2OI9 - chains A and C of the 4 polymer chains in the assembly; structure by X-ray diffraction, 2.35 A resolution.

[Chain A]
Name: Major Histocompatibility Complex protein
Organism: Mus musculus
Notes: fragment: alpha 1, 2 domains; engineered mutation(s): F9Y, V12T, I23T
UniProt: P01897 (HA1L_MOUSE); residues 1-179 here correspond to UniProt positions 25-203 (UniProt number = residue number + 24)
Chain sequence (179 residues; numbered 1 to 179; the number before each row is that of its first residue):
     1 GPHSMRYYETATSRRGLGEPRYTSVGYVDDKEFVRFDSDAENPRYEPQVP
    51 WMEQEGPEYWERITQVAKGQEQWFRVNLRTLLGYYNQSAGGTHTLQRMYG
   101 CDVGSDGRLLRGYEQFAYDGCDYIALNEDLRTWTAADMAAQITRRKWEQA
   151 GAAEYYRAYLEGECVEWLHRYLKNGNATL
Unresolved in the structure: 176-179
UniProt features mapped onto this chain:
  - glycosylation (N-linked (GlcNAc...) asparagine): N86, N176
Cystine bridges: C101-C164
From the paper describing this entry:
  - binding site for peptide (GLN)(LEU)(SER)(PRO)(PHE)(PRO)(PHE)(ASP)(LEU): W73, Y99

[Chain C]
Name: T cell receptor beta chain
Organism: Mus musculus
UniProt: A2NTY6 (A2NTY6_MOUSE); aligned to UniProt positions 30-139 over residues 1-117 (the alignment contains insertions or deletions, so no single offset holds)
Chain sequence (121 residues; each row starts with the number of its first residue; note: 7 numbers in that range are skipped by the numbering (no residue carries them; nothing is unmodelled there)):
     1 EAAVTQSPRNKVAVTGEKVTLSCNQTNNHNNMYWYRQDTGHELRLIYYSY
    51 GAGSTEKGDIPDG
    65 YKASRPSQENFSLTLESATPSQTSVYFCASGGGG
   105 TLYFGAGTRLSVLSSALEHHHHHH
Unresolved in the structure: 119-128
Cystine bridges: C23-C92

[Chain A / chain C interface]
Contacting residue pairs (9; chain A residue first):
  G69(A) - Y50(C)
  Q72(A) - Y50(C)
  Q72(A) - S54(C)
  R75(A) - A52(C)  hydrogen bond (side chain-backbone)
  R75(A) - G53(C)
  V76(A) - N30(C)
  V76(A) - Y50(C)
  N77(A) - N30(C)
  R79(A) - A52(C)
Interface residues without a listed pair, chain C (6 interface residues in all): G51
The authors on this interface:
  - interface residues, chain A: Q72(A), V76(A), R79(A)

[Summary]
Chain A and chain C each contribute 6 residues to their interface, with 1 hydrogen bond. The hydrogen-bonded
pair is R75(A)-A52(C). The paper reports a binding site for peptide
(GLN)(LEU)(SER)(PRO)(PHE)(PRO)(PHE)(ASP)(LEU) at W73(A) and Y99(A); interface residues Q72(A), V76(A) and
R79(A).
Here chain A is Major Histocompatibility Complex protein and chain C is T cell receptor beta chain, both from
Mus musculus. Entry 2OI9 (Structure of the 2C/Ld/QL9 allogeneic complex) was determined by X-ray diffraction
(same publication as 2E7L).
